PDB entry 2WS9 | X-ray diffraction, 3.00 A resolution | chains 1 and 3 of the 4 polymer chains in the assembly

== Chain 1 ==
Molecule: P1
Organism: Equine rhinitis a virus
Notes: fragment: capsid protein vp1, residues 537-782
UniProt: B9VV85 (B9VV85_9PICO); residues 1-246 here correspond to UniProt positions 537-782 (UniProt number = residue number + 536)
Chain sequence (246 residues; row label = number of the first residue in the row):
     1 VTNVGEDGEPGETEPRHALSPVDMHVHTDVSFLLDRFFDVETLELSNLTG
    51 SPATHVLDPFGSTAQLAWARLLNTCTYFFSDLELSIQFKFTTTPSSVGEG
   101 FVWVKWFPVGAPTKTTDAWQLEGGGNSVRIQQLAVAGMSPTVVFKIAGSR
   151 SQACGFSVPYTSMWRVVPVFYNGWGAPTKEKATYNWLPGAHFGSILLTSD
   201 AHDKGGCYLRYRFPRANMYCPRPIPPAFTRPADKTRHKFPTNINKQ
From the paper describing this entry:
  - conformationally variable residues (loop rearrangement): Val1 to His17

== Chain 3 ==
Molecule: P1
Organism: Equine rhinitis a virus
Notes: fragment: capsid protein vp3, residues 311-536
UniProt: B9VV85 (B9VV85_9PICO); residues 1-226 here correspond to UniProt positions 311-536 (UniProt number = residue number + 310)
Chain sequence (226 residues; each row starts with the number of its first residue):
     1 APIRVVSVPESDSFMSSVPDNSTPLYPKVVVPPRQVPGRFTNFIDVAKQT
    51 YSFCSISGKPYFEVTNTSGDEPLFQMDVSLSAAELHGTYVASLSSFFAQY
   101 RGSLNFNFIFTGAAATKAKFLVAFVPPHSAAPKTRDEAMACIHAVWDVGL
   151 NSAFSFNVPYSSPADFMAVYSAEATVVNVSGWLQVYALTALTSTDIAVNS
   201 KGRVLVAVSAGPDFSLRHPVDLPDKQ
Sequence notes: conflict Lys59 (Arg369 in B9VV85)

== Interface between chain 1 and chain 3 ==
Contacting residue pairs - 148 pairs, chain 1 then chain 3:
  Val1(1) - Asn151(3)
  Pro10(1) - Val145(3)
  Pro10(1) - Leu150(3)  hydrophobic
  Gly11(1) - Val145(3)  hydrogen bond (backbone-backbone)
  Gly11(1) - Phe154(3)
  Glu12(1) - Ala144(3)
  Thr13(1) - Phe154(3)
  Glu14(1) - Ile142(3)
  Glu14(1) - His143(3)  hydrogen bond (side chain-backbone)
  Arg16(1) - Phe156(3)
  Arg16(1) - Asn157(3)  hydrogen bond (side chain-backbone)
  Arg16(1) - Pro159(3)
  Ala18(1) - Asp213(3)
  Leu19(1) - Arg101(3)
  Leu19(1) - Tyr160(3)  hydrophobic
  Leu19(1) - Asp213(3)  hydrogen bond (backbone-side chain)
  Ser20(1) - Arg101(3)  hydrogen bond (backbone-side chain)
  Val22(1) - Arg101(3)
  Val22(1) - Phe166(3)  hydrophobic
  Asp23(1) - Phe166(3)
  Asp23(1) - Ser215(3)  hydrogen bond
  Asp23(1) - Leu216(3)
  His25(1) - Asn42(3)
  His25(1) - Ile44(3)
  His25(1) - Lys48(3)
  His25(1) - Phe214(3)
  His25(1) - Ser215(3)  hydrogen bond
  His27(1) - Phe97(3)
  His27(1) - Arg217(3)
  His27(1) - His218(3)  hydrogen bond (side chain-backbone)
  His27(1) - Pro219(3)
  Thr28(1) - Asn42(3)  hydrogen bond
  Thr28(1) - Phe43(3)  hydrogen bond (backbone-backbone)
  Thr28(1) - Ile44(3)
  Thr28(1) - Phe97(3)
  Thr28(1) - Leu216(3)
  Asp29(1) - Thr41(3)
  Asp29(1) - Asn42(3)  hydrogen bond (backbone-side chain)
  Val30(1) - Phe40(3)  hydrophobic
  Val30(1) - Thr41(3)  hydrogen bond (backbone-backbone)
  Val30(1) - Phe43(3)  hydrophobic
  Leu33(1) - Phe43(3)  hydrophobic
  Leu33(1) - Pro219(3)  hydrophobic
  Phe37(1) - Phe14(3)  hydrophobic
  Phe37(1) - Ser16(3)  hydrogen bond (backbone-backbone)
  Gln65(1) - Lys225(3)
  Ala67(1) - Phe96(3)
  Arg70(1) - Ser92(3)  hydrogen bond (side chain-backbone)
  Arg70(1) - Ser95(3)  hydrogen bond
  Arg70(1) - Phe96(3)
  Arg70(1) - Leu222(3)
  Leu71(1) - Phe43(3)  hydrophobic
  Thr74(1) - Phe43(3)
  Thr74(1) - Tyr89(3)
  Phe79(1) - Val31(3)  hydrophobic
  Phe79(1) - Arg34(3)
  Glu83(1) - Asn21(3)
  Glu83(1) - Ser22(3)  hydrogen bond
  Ser85(1) - Phe14(3)
  Trp106(1) - Tyr26(3)  hydrophobic
  Pro108(1) - Tyr26(3)
  Pro140(1) - Leu25(3)
  Pro140(1) - Tyr26(3)
  Val142(1) - Leu25(3)  hydrophobic
  Arg150(1) - Asp12(3)  salt bridge
  Ser151(1) - Asp12(3)
  Phe156(1) - Ser22(3)
  Phe156(1) - Thr23(3)
  Phe156(1) - Leu25(3)  hydrophobic
  Ser157(1) - Ser22(3)  hydrogen bond (side chain-backbone)
  Ser157(1) - Thr23(3)  hydrogen bond (backbone-backbone)
  Ser157(1) - Pro24(3)
  Ser157(1) - Leu25(3)  hydrogen bond (backbone-backbone)
  Pro159(1) - Tyr26(3)
  Pro159(1) - Val29(3)  hydrophobic
  Tyr160(1) - Val31(3)
  Arg165(1) - Pro32(3)
  Arg165(1) - Pro33(3)
  Arg165(1) - Arg34(3)
  Arg165(1) - Gln35(3)
  Arg165(1) - Val36(3)
  Arg210(1) - Phe14(3)
  Arg212(1) - Val18(3)  hydrogen bond (side chain-backbone)
  Arg212(1) - Asp20(3)
  Arg215(1) - Arg34(3)
  Asn217(1) - Arg34(3)  hydrogen bond
  Asn217(1) - Arg39(3)  hydrogen bond
  Met218(1) - Arg39(3)
  Met218(1) - Phe40(3)  hydrogen bond (backbone-backbone)
  Tyr219(1) - Arg34(3)  hydrogen bond
  Tyr219(1) - Val36(3)  hydrophobic
  Tyr219(1) - Gly38(3)
  Tyr219(1) - Arg39(3)
  Cys220(1) - Pro37(3)
  Cys220(1) - Gly38(3)  hydrogen bond (backbone-backbone)
  Pro221(1) - Phe40(3)
  Arg222(1) - Tyr89(3)
  Ile224(1) - Tyr89(3)
  Ile224(1) - Ser92(3)
  Ile224(1) - Leu93(3)  hydrophobic
  Pro226(1) - His86(3)
  Ala227(1) - Leu222(3)  hydrophobic
  Ala227(1) - Lys225(3)
  Phe228(1) - His86(3)  hydrogen bond (backbone-side chain)
  Phe228(1) - Tyr170(3)  hydrophobic
  Phe228(1) - Leu222(3)  hydrophobic
  Phe228(1) - Pro223(3)  hydrophobic
  Phe228(1) - Asp224(3)
  Phe228(1) - Gln226(3)
  Thr229(1) - His86(3)  hydrogen bond (backbone-side chain)
  Thr229(1) - Gln226(3)  hydrogen bond (backbone-backbone)
  Arg230(1) - Ser55(3)  hydrogen bond (side chain-backbone)
  Arg230(1) - Ser57(3)
  Arg230(1) - Ala83(3)  hydrogen bond (side chain-backbone)
  Arg230(1) - Glu84(3)
  Arg230(1) - His86(3)
  Pro231(1) - Ala83(3)  hydrophobic
  Ala232(1) - Ala83(3)
  Asp233(1) - Ser57(3)  hydrogen bond (side chain-backbone)
  Lys234(1) - Gln75(3)
  Lys234(1) - Asp77(3)
  Lys234(1) - Glu84(3)  hydrogen bond (backbone-side chain)
  Thr235(1) - Ala82(3)
  Thr235(1) - Ala83(3)  hydrogen bond (backbone-backbone)
  Arg236(1) - Asp77(3)  salt bridge
  Arg236(1) - Ser79(3)
  Arg236(1) - Ser81(3)
  Arg236(1) - Ser171(3)  hydrogen bond
  Arg236(1) - Ala172(3)  hydrogen bond (side chain-backbone)
  Arg236(1) - Ala174(3)
  Arg236(1) - Val179(3)
  His237(1) - Ser81(3)  hydrogen bond (backbone-backbone)
  His237(1) - Ser171(3)
  His237(1) - Gln226(3)  hydrogen bond
  Lys238(1) - Ser171(3)
  Lys238(1) - Ala172(3)
  Lys238(1) - Glu173(3)
  Lys238(1) - Gln226(3)
  Phe239(1) - Ser81(3)
  Phe239(1) - Tyr170(3)  hydrophobic
  Phe239(1) - Ser171(3)  hydrogen bond (backbone-backbone)
  Phe239(1) - Ala172(3)
  Phe239(1) - Gln226(3)
  Pro240(1) - Gln226(3)
  Ile243(1) - Ala168(3)  hydrophobic
  Asn244(1) - Ala172(3)
  Lys245(1) - Glu173(3)
  Lys245(1) - Ala174(3)
Also at the interface, not in a pair above, chain 1 (80 interface residues in all): Gly8, Glu9, Arg36, Cys75, Tyr77, Leu84, Met138, Ser139, Gly155, Val158, Thr161, Trp164, Val166, Thr241
Also at the interface, not in a pair above, chain 3 (88 interface residues in all): Ser17, Val46, Ile56, Gly58, Gly102, Cys141, Asp147, Ser155, Thr175, Val177, Asn178, Val220, Asp221

== Overview ==
80 residues of chain 1 face 88 of chain 3 across their interface; the contacts include 38 hydrogen bonds and 2
salt bridges. Among the polar pairs are Arg150(1)-Asp12(3), Arg236(1)-Asp77(3) and Glu14(1)-His143(3). From
the paper: conformational variability at Val1(1).
Here chain 1 is P1 and chain 3 is P1, both from Equine rhinitis a virus. Entry 2WS9 (Equine Rhinitis A Virus
at Low pH) was determined by X-ray diffraction together with 2WFF from the same study.
